Entry 7F86 (X-ray diffraction, 2.21 A resolution); this record covers chains M and D of the 8 polymer chains in the assembly.

Chain M:
Name: Phycoerythrin beta subunit
From: Halomicronema sp. R31DM
Chain sequence (184 residues; each row starts with the number of its first residue):
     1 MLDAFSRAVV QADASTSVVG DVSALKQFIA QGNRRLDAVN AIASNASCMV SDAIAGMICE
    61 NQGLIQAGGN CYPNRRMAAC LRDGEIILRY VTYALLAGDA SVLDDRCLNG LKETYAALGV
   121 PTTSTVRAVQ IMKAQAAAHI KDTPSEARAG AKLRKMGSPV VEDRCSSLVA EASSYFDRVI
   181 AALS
Covalently attached groups: phycoerythrobilin (PEB) linked to Cys-48, Cys-59
Modified positions: Asn-70 (N-methyl asparagine; MEN)
Ligand contacts:
  - phycoerythrobilin (PEB), molecule 1: Ala-30, Asn-33, Arg-34, Leu-36, Asp-37, Ala-38, Asn-40, Ile-140, Lys-141, Asp-142, Ser-158, Pro-159, Val-160, Val-161, Arg-164, Cys-165, Leu-168
  - phycoerythrobilin (PEB), molecule 2: Asn-45, Met-49, Asp-52, Ala-55, Gly-56, Glu-60, Ile-131, Ala-134, Gln-135, Ala-138, His-139, Thr-143, Pro-144, Ser-145, Arg-148, Ala-149, Lys-152, Leu-153, Arg-154
  - phycoerythrobilin (PEB), molecule 3: Ile-54, Met-57, Leu-64, Asn-70, Cys-71, Arg-75, Arg-76, Ala-79, Cys-80, Arg-82, Asp-83, Ile-86, Ile-87, Tyr-90, Arg-106, Cys-107, Leu-111, Thr-114, Tyr-115, Leu-118, Val-120, Pro-121, Ser-124, Thr-125, Ala-128
  - phycoerythrobilin (PEB), molecule 4: Ile-58, Ile-65, Tyr-72, Pro-73, Asn-74, Met-77

Chain D:
Name: Phycoerythrin alpha subunit
From: Halomicronema sp. R31DM
Chain sequence (164 residues; numbered 1 to 164; the number before each row is that of its first residue):
     1 MKSVVTTVIA AADAAGRFPS SSDLESVQGS IQRSAARLEA AEKLGANLDN VAQEAYNACI
    61 QKYPYLNNAG EANSNDTYKA KCLRDVKHYM RLIQYCLVVG GTGPLDEWGI AGQREVYRAL
   121 SLPTAPYVEA LSFARNRGCA PRDMSAQALV EYNALLDYAI NSLS
Ligand contacts:
  - phycoerythrobilin (PEB), molecule 1: Leu-24, Glu-25, Gln-28
  - phycoerythrobilin (PEB), molecule 2: Arg-33, Gln-147, Val-150, Glu-151
  - phycoerythrobilin (PEB), molecule 3: Lys-43, Leu-44, Asn-47, Asn-50, Val-51, Glu-54, Arg-137, Gly-138, Cys-139, Arg-142, Asp-143, Met-144, Tyr-152
  - phycoerythrobilin (PEB), molecule 4: Cys-59, Leu-66, Ala-72, Asn-73, Tyr-78, Lys-81, Cys-82, Arg-84, Asp-85, Val-86, His-88, Tyr-89, Arg-91, Leu-92, Trp-108, Val-116, Tyr-117, Leu-120, Leu-122, Pro-123, Pro-126, Tyr-127

How chain M and chain D interact:
Pairs across the interface - 19 pairs, chain M then chain D:
  Ser-51(M) with Ala-119(D), hydrogen bond (side chain-backbone)
  Ile-65(M) with Lys-81(D); Arg-84(D)
  Tyr-72(M) with His-88(D); Arg-91(D), hydrogen bond
  Pro-73(M) with Trp-108(D)
  Asn-74(M) with Trp-108(D); Gly-109(D), hydrogen bond (side chain-backbone); Ala-111(D); Gln-113(D); Val-116(D); Tyr-117(D), hydrogen bond
  Arg-75(M) with Glu-107(D); Ala-111(D), hydrogen bond (backbone-backbone)
  Met-77(M) with Val-116(D), hydrophobic
  Ala-78(M) with Gly-112(D); Val-116(D)
  Leu-81(M) with Ala-119(D), hydrophobic
  Lys-152(M) with Ser-121(D)
Also at the interface, not in a pair above, chain D (17 interface residues in all): Tyr-89, Glu-115, Leu-120

In short:
10 residues of chain M and 17 residues of chain D are in contact, with 5 hydrogen bonds. Polar contacts
include Ser-51(M)/Ala-119(D), Tyr-72(M)/Arg-91(D) and Asn-74(M)/Gly-109(D). One phycoerythrobilin molecule is
bound between chain M and chain D. Bound to chain M: 3 copies of phycoerythrobilin.
Chain M is Phycoerythrin beta subunit and chain D is Phycoerythrin alpha subunit, both from Halomicronema sp.
R31DM; the structure, Crystal structure of Phycoerythrin from Halomicronema Sp. R31DM, was determined by X-ray
diffraction.
